Entry 8SAQ (electron microscopy, 3.90 A resolution); this record covers chains A and C of the 12 polymer chains in the assembly.

== Chain A ==
Molecule: CH848.0526.25 gp120
From: HIV-1 06TG.HT008
Reference sequence: A0A1W6IHA4 (A0A1W6IHA4_9HIV1); the construct lacks a stretch of the UniProt sequence and is renumbered around it, so the offset changes along the chain: 33-132 = UniProt 32-131; 153-183 = UniProt 159-189; 190-309 = UniProt 198-317; 312-321 = UniProt 318-327; 4 more segments
Sequence (487 residues; each row starts with the number of its first residue; note: 48 numbers in that range are skipped by the numbering (no residue carries them; nothing is unmodelled there); a row labelled like 152A-152Z holds insertion residues (152A, then the next letters in order)):
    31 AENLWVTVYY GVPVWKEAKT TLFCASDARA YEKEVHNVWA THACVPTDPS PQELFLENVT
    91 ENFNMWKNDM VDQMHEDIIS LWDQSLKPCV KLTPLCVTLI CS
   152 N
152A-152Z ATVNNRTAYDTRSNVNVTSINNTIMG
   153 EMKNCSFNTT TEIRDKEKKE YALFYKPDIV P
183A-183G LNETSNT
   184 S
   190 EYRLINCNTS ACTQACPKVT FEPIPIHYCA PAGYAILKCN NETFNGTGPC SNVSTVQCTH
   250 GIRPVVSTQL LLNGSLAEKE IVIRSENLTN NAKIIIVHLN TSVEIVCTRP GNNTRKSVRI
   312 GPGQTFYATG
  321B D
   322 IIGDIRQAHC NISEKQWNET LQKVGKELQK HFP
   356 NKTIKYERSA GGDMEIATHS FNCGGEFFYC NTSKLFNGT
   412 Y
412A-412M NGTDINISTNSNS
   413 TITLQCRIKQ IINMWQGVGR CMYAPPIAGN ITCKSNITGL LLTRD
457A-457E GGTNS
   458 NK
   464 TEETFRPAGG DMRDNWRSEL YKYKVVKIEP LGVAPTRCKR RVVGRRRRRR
Not modelled in the structure: 152A-152Z, 183A-183G, 412A-412M, 457A-457E, 504-513
Construct notes: expression tag (31-32, 512-513); conflict Cys-201 (Val209 in A0A1W6IHA4), Cys-433 (Ala435 in A0A1W6IHA4), Lys-490 (Glu493 in A0A1W6IHA4), Glu-492 (Gln495 in A0A1W6IHA4), Val-496 (Ile499 in A0A1W6IHA4), Arg-500 (Gly503 in A0A1W6IHA4), Cys-501 (Ala504 in A0A1W6IHA4), Gly-507 (Glu510 in A0A1W6IHA4), Arg-509 (Glu512 in A0A1W6IHA4), Arg-510 (Lys513 in A0A1W6IHA4)
Cystine bridges: Cys-54/Cys-74, Cys-119/Cys-205, Cys-126/Cys-196, Cys-131/Cys-157, Cys-218/Cys-247, Cys-228/Cys-239, Cys-296/Cys-331, Cys-378/Cys-445, Cys-385/Cys-418
Covalent attachments: N-acetylglucosamine (NAG) linked to Asn-156, Asn-442; glycan linked to Asn-301, Asn-332

== Chain C ==
Molecule: DH270.6 variable heavy chain
From: Homo sapiens
Sequence (127 residues; numbered 1 to 127; the number before each row is that of its first residue):
     1 QVQLVQSGAQ MKNPGASVKV SCAPSGYTFT DFYIHWLRQA PGQGLQWMGW MNPQTGRTNT
    61 ARNFQGRVTM TRDTSIGTAY MELRSLTSDD TAIYYCTTGG WISLYYDSSY YPNFDHWGQG
   121 TLLTVSS
Not modelled in the structure: 127
Cystine bridges: Cys-22/Cys-96

== How chain A and chain C interact ==
Residue-residue contacts - 13 pairs, chain A then chain C:
  Pro-299(A) / Tyr-105(C)
  Ile-322(A) / Arg-57(C)  hydrogen bond (backbone-side chain)
  Gly-324(A) / Trp-50(C)
  Gly-324(A) / Arg-57(C)  hydrogen bond (backbone-side chain)
  Asp-325(A) / Tyr-33(C)  hydrogen bond
  Asp-325(A) / Asn-52(C)
  Asp-325(A) / Asp-107(C)  hydrogen bond (backbone-side chain)
  Arg-327(A) / Tyr-33(C)  hydrogen bond
  Arg-327(A) / Ile-102(C)
  Arg-327(A) / Ser-103(C)  hydrogen bond (side chain-backbone)
  Arg-327(A) / Tyr-106(C)
  His-330(A) / Tyr-105(C)
  Thr-415(A) / Tyr-105(C)  hydrogen bond
Also at the interface, not in a pair above, chain A (9 interface residues in all): Gln-328, Gln-417
Also at the interface, not in a pair above, chain C (11 interface residues in all): Leu-104, Ser-108

== Summary ==
Chain A and chain C form an interface of 9 and 11 residues respectively; the contacts include 7 hydrogen
bonds. Polar contacts include Ile-322(A)/Arg-57(C), Gly-324(A)/Arg-57(C) and Asp-325(A)/Tyr-33(C).
N-acetylglucosamine is covalently linked to Asn-156(A) and Asn-442(A).
Here chain A is CH848.0526.25 gp120 (HIV-1 06TG.HT008) and chain C is DH270.6 variable heavy chain (Homo
sapiens). Entry 8SAQ (CryoEM structure of DH270.6-CH848.0526.25) was determined by electron microscopy (same
publication as 8SAL, 8SAN, 8SAR, 8SAS, 8SAT, 8SAU and 9 further entries).
